PDB entry 2V3E | X-ray diffraction, 2.00 A resolution | chain A

== Chain A ==
Name: Glucosylceramidase
Organism: Homo sapiens
Notes: EC 3.2.1.45
Reference sequence: P04062 (GLCM_HUMAN); residues 1-497 here correspond to UniProt positions 40-536 (UniProt number = residue number + 39)
Chain sequence (505 residues; each row starts with the number of its first residue; numbers below 1 keep their minus sign (Glu-1 is residue -1)):
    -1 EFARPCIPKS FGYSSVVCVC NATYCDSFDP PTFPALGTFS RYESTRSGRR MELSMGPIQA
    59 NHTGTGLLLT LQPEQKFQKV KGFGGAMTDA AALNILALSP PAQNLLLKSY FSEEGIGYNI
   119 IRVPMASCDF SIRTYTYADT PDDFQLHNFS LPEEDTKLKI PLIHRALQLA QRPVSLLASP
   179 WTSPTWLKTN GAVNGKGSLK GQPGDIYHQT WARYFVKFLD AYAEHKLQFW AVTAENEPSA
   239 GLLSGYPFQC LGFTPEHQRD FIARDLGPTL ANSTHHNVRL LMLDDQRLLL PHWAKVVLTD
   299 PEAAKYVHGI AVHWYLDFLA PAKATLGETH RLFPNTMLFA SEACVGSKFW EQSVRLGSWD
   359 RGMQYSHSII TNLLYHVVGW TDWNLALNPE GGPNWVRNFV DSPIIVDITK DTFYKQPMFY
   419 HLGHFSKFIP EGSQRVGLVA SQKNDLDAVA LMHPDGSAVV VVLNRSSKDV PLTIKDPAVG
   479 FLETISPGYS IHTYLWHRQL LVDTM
Disordered / not traced: 31, 498-503
Differences from the reference sequence: conflict His495 (Arg534 in P04062)
Disulfides: Cys4-Cys16, Cys18-Cys23
Covalently attached groups: N-acetylglucosamine (NAG) linked to Asn19
Residues lining bound ligands: N-nonyl-deoxynojirimycin (NND; (2R,3R,4R,5S)-2-(hydroxymethyl)-1-nonylpiperidine-3,4,5-triol): Asp127, Phe128, Trp179, Asn234, Glu235, Leu241, Phe246, Gln284, His311, Tyr313, Leu314, Glu340, Cys342, Ser345, Trp381, Asn396, Val398
Curated features (UniProtKB/Swiss-Prot):
  - active site: Glu235 (Proton donor), Glu340 (Nucleophile)
  - glycosylation (N-linked (GlcNAc...) asparagine): Asn19, Asn59, Asn146, Asn270, Asn462
What the authors report for this chain:
  - binding site for N-nonyl-deoxynojirimycin: Tyr313, Leu314, Asn396
  - contacts within the chain: Asp282-His311 (hydrogen bond), His311-Glu340, Tyr313-Glu340 (hydrogen bond)
  - conformationally variable residues (loop rearrangement): Tyr313
  - catalytic residues: Glu340 (proposed by the authors, not directly observed)
  - catalytic residues: Glu235 (citing earlier work)
  - binding site for phosphate ion: Ser12, Arg353, Ser356

== Summary ==
Chain A binds N-nonyl-deoxynojirimycin. N-acetylglucosamine is covalently linked to Asn19. UniProt lists
active-site residues Glu235 and Glu340. The paper reports catalytic residues Glu340 and Glu235; a binding site
for N-nonyl-deoxynojirimycin at Tyr313, Leu314 and Asn396.
Chain A is Glucosylceramidase (Homo sapiens); the structure, acid-beta-glucosidase with
N-nonyl-deoxynojirimycin, was determined by X-ray diffraction (same publication as 2V3D).
